Entry 5DFJ (X-ray diffraction, 1.85 A resolution); this record covers chains A and V of the 3 polymer chains in the assembly.

# Chain A
Molecule: DNA-(apurinic or apyrimidinic site) lyase
Organism: Homo sapiens
Notes: EC 4.2.99.18
UniProtKB: P27695 (APEX1_HUMAN); numbering as in UniProt (aligned over 43-318)
Chain sequence (276 residues; each row starts with the number of its first residue):
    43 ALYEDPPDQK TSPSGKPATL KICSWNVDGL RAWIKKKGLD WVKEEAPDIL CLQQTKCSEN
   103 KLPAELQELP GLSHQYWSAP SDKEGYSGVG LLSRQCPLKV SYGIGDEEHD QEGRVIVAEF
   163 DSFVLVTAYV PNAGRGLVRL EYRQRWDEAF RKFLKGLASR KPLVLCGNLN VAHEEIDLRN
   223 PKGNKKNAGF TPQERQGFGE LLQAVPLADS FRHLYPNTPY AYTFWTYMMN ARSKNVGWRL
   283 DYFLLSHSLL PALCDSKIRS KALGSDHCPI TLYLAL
Sequence notes: engineered mutation Gln96 (Glu in P27695), Asn210 (Asp in P27695)
From the paper describing this entry:
  - contacts within the chain: Asn68-Gln96 (hydrogen bond), Asn68-Asn210
  - mutagenesis - E96Q/D210N: abolished catalytic activity (citing earlier work)
  - conformationally variable residues (side-chain flip): Asn68, Gln96, Asn210
  - mutagenesis - R181A (3-fold): decreased binding to product DNA
  - mutagenesis - R181A (Kd = 0.4 nM): unchanged binding to substrate DNA
  - mutagenesis - R181A: decreased catalytic activity on AP-site incision
  - catalytic residues: Tyr171, Asn212, His309 (proposed by the authors, not directly observed)

# Chain V
Molecule: 21-nt DNA strand
Sequence (21 nucleotides; each row starts with the number of its first residue):
     1 GGATCCGTCG GGCGCATCAG C

# How chain A and chain V interact
Residue-residue contacts (21):
  Asp70(A) - DG14(V)  sugar contact
  Gly71(A) - DG14(V)  phosphate contact
  Gly71(A) - DC15(V)  phosphate contact
  Leu72(A) - DC15(V)  phosphate contact
  Arg73(A) - DC15(V)  hydrogen bond to the phosphate
  Arg73(A) - DA16(V)  salt bridge to the phosphate
  Ala74(A) - DG14(V)  sugar contact
  Ala74(A) - DC15(V)  hydrogen bond to the phosphate
  Lys78(A) - DG14(V)  salt bridge to the phosphate
  Lys98(A) - DG14(V)  hydrogen bond to the base
  Lys98(A) - DC15(V)  sugar contact
  Glu126(A) - DA16(V)  sugar contact
  Gly127(A) - DC15(V)  phosphate contact
  Gly127(A) - DA16(V)  sugar contact
  Tyr128(A) - DG14(V)  base contact
  Lys224(A) - DC5(V)  salt bridge to the phosphate
  Tyr269(A) - DG12(V)  sugar contact
  Tyr269(A) - DC13(V)  sugar contact
  Met270(A) - DG11(V)  base contact
  Met270(A) - DG12(V)  sugar contact
  Met271(A) - DG10(V)  base contact
Interface residues without a listed pair, chain A (15 interface residues in all): Asp308

# In short
The interface between chain A and chain V involves 15 residues on one side and 8 on the other; the contacts
include 3 hydrogen bonds and 3 salt bridges. Polar pairs include Lys98(A)-DG14(V), Arg73(A)-DC15(V) and
Ala74(A)-DC15(V). From the paper: catalytic residues Tyr171(A), Asn212(A) and His309(A); E96Q/D210N of chain A
abolish catalytic activity.
Chain A is DNA-(apurinic or apyrimidinic site) lyase (Homo sapiens) and chain V is a 21-nt DNA strand; the
structure, Human APE1 E96Q/D210N mismatch substrate complex, was determined by X-ray diffraction together with
5DFF, 5DFH, 5DFI and 5DG0 from the same study.
